PDB entry 7K04 | electron microscopy, 9.25 A resolution (very low resolution: no residue pairs are listed; an interface is given only as per-side residue counts) | chains Y and A of the 11 polymer chains in the assembly

[Chain Y]
Molecule: Damaged DNA strand
Sequence (27 nucleotides; numbered -4 to 23; 1 number in that range is skipped by the numbering (no residue carries it; nothing is unmodelled there); the number before each row is that of its first residue; numbers below 1 keep their minus sign (DT-4 is residue -4)):
    -4 TATCTCGCAA
     7 TGXTGGATGT TGAGTCA
Not modelled in the structure: 7-8
Modified / non-standard residues: T64 ((6-4)photoproduct) at position 9

[Chain A]
Molecule: DNA repair protein RAD4
Source organism: Saccharomyces cerevisiae (strain ATCC 204508 / S288c)
Reference sequence: P14736 (RAD4_YEAST); residue numbers follow UniProt; this construct covers 1-754
Chain sequence (754 residues; each row starts with the number of its first residue):
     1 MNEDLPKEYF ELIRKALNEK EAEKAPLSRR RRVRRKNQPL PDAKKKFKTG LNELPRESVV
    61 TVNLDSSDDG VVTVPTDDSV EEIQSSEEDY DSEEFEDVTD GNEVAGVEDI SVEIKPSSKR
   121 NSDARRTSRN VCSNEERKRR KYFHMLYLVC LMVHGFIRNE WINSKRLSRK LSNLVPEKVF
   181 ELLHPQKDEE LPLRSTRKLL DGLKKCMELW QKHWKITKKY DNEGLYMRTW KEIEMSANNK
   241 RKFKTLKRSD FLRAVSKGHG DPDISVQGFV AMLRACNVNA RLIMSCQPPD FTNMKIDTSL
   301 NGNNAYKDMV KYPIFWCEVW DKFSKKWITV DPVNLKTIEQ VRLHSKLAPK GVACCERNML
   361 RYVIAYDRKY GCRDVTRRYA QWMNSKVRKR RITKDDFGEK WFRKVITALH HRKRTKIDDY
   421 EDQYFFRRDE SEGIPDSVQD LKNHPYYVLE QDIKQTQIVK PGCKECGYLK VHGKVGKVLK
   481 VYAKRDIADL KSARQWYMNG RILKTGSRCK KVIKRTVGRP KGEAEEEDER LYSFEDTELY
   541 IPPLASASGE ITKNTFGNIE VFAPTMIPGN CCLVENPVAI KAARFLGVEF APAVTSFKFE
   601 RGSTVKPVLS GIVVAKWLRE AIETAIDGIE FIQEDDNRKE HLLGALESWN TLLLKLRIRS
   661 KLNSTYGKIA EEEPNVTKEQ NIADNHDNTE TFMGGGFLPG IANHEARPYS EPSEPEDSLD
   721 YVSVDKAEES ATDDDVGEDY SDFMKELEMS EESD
Not modelled in the structure: 1-89, 105-128, 518-525, 629-647, 665-754
Differences from the reference sequence: conflict Glu223 (Val in P14736), Arg427 (Gln in P14736)
UniProt features mapped onto this chain:
  - DNA-binding region: Asp250 to Phe269

[Chain Y / chain A interface]
At this resolution (9 A) residue pairs are not listed: 8 residues of chain Y and 14 of chain A lie at the interface.

[In short]
8 residues of chain Y and 14 residues of chain A are in contact.
Chain Y is Damaged DNA strand and chain A is DNA repair protein RAD4 (Saccharomyces cerevisiae (strain ATCC
204508 / S288c)); the structure, Structure of TFIIH/Rad4-Rad23-Rad33/DNA in DNA opening, was determined by
electron microscopy together with 7K01 and 7M2U from the same study.
